Entry 6RFQ (electron microscopy, 3.30 A resolution); this record covers chains U and W of the 41 polymer chains in the assembly.

== Chain U ==
Protein: Subunit NUPM of NADH:Ubiquinone Oxidoreductase (Complex I)
Source organism: Yarrowia lipolytica
UniProtKB: A0A371C2D0 (A0A371C2D0_YARLL); residue numbers follow UniProt; this construct covers 1-172
Chain sequence (172 residues; numbered 1 to 172; the number before each row is that of its first residue):
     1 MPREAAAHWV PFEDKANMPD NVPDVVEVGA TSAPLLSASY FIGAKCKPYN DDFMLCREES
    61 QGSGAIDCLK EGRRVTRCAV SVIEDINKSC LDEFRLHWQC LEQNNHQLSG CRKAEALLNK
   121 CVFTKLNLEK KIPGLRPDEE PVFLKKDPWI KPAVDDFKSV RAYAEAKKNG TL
Unresolved in the structure: 1
Disulfides: C46-C78, C56-C68, C90-C121, C100-C111

== Chain W ==
Protein: Subunit NB6M of NADH:Ubiquinone Oxidoreductase (Complex I)
Source organism: Yarrowia lipolytica
UniProtKB: A0A1H6PPE5 (A0A1H6PPE5_YARLL); numbering as in UniProt (aligned over 1-123)
Chain sequence (123 residues; each row starts with the number of its first residue):
     1 MPSVGQDLPP VGGYEPVQWR RNLPARGFRP LVYLAALCGI CGYGFYRALG GIQERRELKR
    61 EKLWARIYLM PLLQAEEDRQ TVRRSIAQLE REKEIMKGTG FDVDKSVYND GKFHAPALMI
   121 PPK
Unresolved in the structure: 1-3, 123
Small-molecule neighbours:
  - diundecyl phosphatidyl choline (PLC), molecule 1: A25, R26, G27, F28, R29, P30, Y33
  - diundecyl phosphatidyl choline (PLC), molecule 2: G42, F45, Y46, L49, G50, Q53

== How chain U and chain W interact ==
Pairs across the interface - 67 pairs, chain U then chain W:
  F12(U) with R84(W); M119(W), hydrophobic
  E13(U) with R84(W)
  D14(U) with R83(W); R84(W); A87(W); R91(W), salt bridge
  A16(U) with R83(W), hydrogen bond (backbone-side chain); A87(W), hydrophobic
  N17(U) with R83(W)
  M18(U) with R79(W); R83(W)
  V25(U) with R79(W)
  V28(U) with L72(W), hydrophobic
  L35(U) with L69(W)
  S39(U) with A65(W); Y68(W); L69(W)
  Y40(U) with E61(W), hydrogen bond (side chain-backbone); A65(W); Y68(W), hydrophobic
  I42(U) with L69(W), hydrophobic
  G43(U) with Y68(W)
  N50(U) with P71(W)
  F53(U) with Q74(W); D78(W)
  Q61(U) with K112(W), hydrogen bond (backbone-side chain)
  G62(U) with K112(W); F113(W)
  S63(U) with K112(W), hydrogen bond; F113(W)
  A65(U) with D78(W); V82(W); F113(W), hydrophobic
  I66(U) with F113(W), hydrophobic
  L69(U) with R79(W); V82(W), hydrophobic
  G72(U) with A75(W)
  V75(U) with A75(W), hydrophobic
  T76(U) with L72(W); R79(W)
  A79(U) with L72(W), hydrophobic
  L108(U) with E61(W)
  S109(U) with L58(W)
  R112(U) with L58(W); E61(W), salt bridge
  E115(U) with E61(W)
  K130(U) with E61(W), salt bridge
  K131(U) with Y68(W)
  I132(U) with R60(W); W64(W)
  P133(U) with W64(W); Y68(W)
  L135(U) with R60(W)
  E139(U) with R60(W), salt bridge
  V142(U) with E54(W); E57(W); L58(W), hydrophobic; E61(W)
  F143(U) with E61(W)
  K145(U) with E54(W), salt bridge
  P148(U) with E54(W)
  W149(U) with Y46(W), hydrophobic; G50(W)
  I150(U) with E54(W); R55(W); L58(W), hydrophobic
Interface residues without a listed pair, chain U (50 interface residues in all): P19, E27, L36, M54, R57, C68, R73, G134, E140
Interface residues without a listed pair, chain W (33 interface residues in all): R47, G51, K62, M70, E76, Q80, I86

== Overview ==
Chain U and chain W form an interface of 50 and 33 residues respectively, with 4 hydrogen bonds and 5 salt
bridges. Polar pairs include D14(U)-R91(W), R112(U)-E61(W) and K130(U)-E61(W). Chain W binds diundecyl
phosphatidyl choline.
Here chain U is Subunit NUPM of NADH:Ubiquinone Oxidoreductase (Complex I) and chain W is Subunit NB6M of
NADH:Ubiquinone Oxidoreductase (Complex I), both from Yarrowia lipolytica. Entry 6RFQ (Cryo-EM structure of a
respiratory complex I assembly intermediate with NDUFAF2) was determined by electron microscopy together with
6RFR and 6RFS from the same study.
